PDB entry 5VHS | electron microscopy, 8.80 A resolution (very low resolution: no residue pairs are listed; an interface is given only as per-side residue counts) | chains X and Y of the 18 polymer chains in the assembly

Chain X:
Protein: 26S proteasome non-ATPase regulatory subunit 11
Organism: Homo sapiens
UniProt: O00231 (PSD11_HUMAN); numbering as in UniProt (aligned over 38-422)
Sequence (385 residues; row label = number of the first residue in the row):
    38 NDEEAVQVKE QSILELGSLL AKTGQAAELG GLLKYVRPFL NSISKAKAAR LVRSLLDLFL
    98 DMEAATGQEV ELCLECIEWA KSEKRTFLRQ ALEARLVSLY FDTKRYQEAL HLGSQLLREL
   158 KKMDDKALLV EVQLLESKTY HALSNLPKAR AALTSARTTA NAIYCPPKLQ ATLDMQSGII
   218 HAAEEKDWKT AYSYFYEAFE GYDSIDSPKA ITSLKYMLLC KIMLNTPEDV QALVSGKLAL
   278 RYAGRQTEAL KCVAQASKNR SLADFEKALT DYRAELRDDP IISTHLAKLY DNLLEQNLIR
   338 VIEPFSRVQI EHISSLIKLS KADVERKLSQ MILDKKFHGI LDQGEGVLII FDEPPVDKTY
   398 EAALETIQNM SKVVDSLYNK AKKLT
Disordered / not traced: 38-142
Swiss-Prot annotation at these positions:
  - cross-link: Lys274 (Glycyl lysine isopeptide (Lys-Gly) (interchain with G-Cter in SUMO2))
  - mutagenesis: Ser79 (S79A: Does not affect phosphorylation by AMPK; when associated with A-14 and A-272), Ser272 (S272A: Does not affect phosphorylation by AMPK; when associated with A14- and A-79)

Chain Y:
Protein: 26S proteasome non-ATPase regulatory subunit 6
Organism: Homo sapiens
UniProt: Q15008 (PSMD6_HUMAN); numbering as in UniProt (aligned over 12-389)
Sequence (378 residues; row label = number of the first residue in the row):
    12 PKNPDLRIAQ LRFLLSLPEH RGDAAVRDEL MAAVRDNNMA PYYEALCKSL DWQIDVDLLN
    72 KMKKANEDEL KRLDEELEDA EKNLGESEIR DAMMAKAEYL CRIGDKEGAL TAFRKTYDKT
   132 VALGHRLDIV FYLLRIGLFY MDNDLITRNT EKAKSLIEEG GDWDRRNRLK VYQGLYCVAI
   192 RDFKQAAELF LDTVSTFTSY ELMDYKTFVT YTVYVSMIAL ERPDLREKVI KGAEILEVLH
   252 SLPAVRQYLF SLYECRYSVF FQSLAVVEQE MKKDWLFAPH YRYYVREMRI HAYSQLLESY
   312 RSLTLGYMAE AFGVGVEFID QELSRFIAAG RLHCKIDKVN EIVETNRPDS KNWQYQETIK
   372 KGDLLLNRVQ KLSRVINM

Chain X / chain Y interface:
At this resolution (9 A) residue pairs are not listed: 36 residues of chain X and 32 of chain Y lie at the interface.

In short:
36 residues of chain X and 32 residues of chain Y are in contact. UniProt lists 2 mutagenesis sites on chain
X.
Here chain X is 26S proteasome non-ATPase regulatory subunit 11 and chain Y is 26S proteasome non-ATPase
regulatory subunit 6, both from Homo sapiens. Entry 5VHS (Conformational Landscape of the p28-Bound Human
Proteasome Regulatory Particle) was determined by electron microscopy together with 5VGZ, 5VHF, 5VHH, 5VHI,
5VHJ, 5VHM and 5 further entries from the same study.
